Entry 3F9L (X-ray diffraction, 1.19 A resolution); this record covers chain A.

# Chain A
Protein: Lysozyme
Organism: Enterobacteria phage T4
Notes: EC 3.2.1.17
UniProtKB: P00720 (LYS_BPT4); residues 1-164 here = UniProt positions 1-164
Amino-acid sequence (164 residues; row label = number of the first residue in the row):
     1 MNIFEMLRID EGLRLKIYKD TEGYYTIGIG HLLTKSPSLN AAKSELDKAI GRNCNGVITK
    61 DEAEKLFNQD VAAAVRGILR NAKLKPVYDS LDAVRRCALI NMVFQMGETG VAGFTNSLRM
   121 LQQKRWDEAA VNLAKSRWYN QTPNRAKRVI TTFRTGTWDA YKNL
Unresolved in the structure: 163-164
Construct notes: engineered mutation Ala72 (Asp in P00720)
Metal / ion sites: Na+: Glu11, Tyr18; K+ near Ile58 (its only coordinating residue here)
UniProt features mapped onto this chain:
  - active site (Proton donor/acceptor): Glu11, Asp20
  - binding site (substrate): Leu32, Phe104, Ser117, Asn132
  - mutagenesis: Glu11 (E11A/F/H/M/N: Complete loss of enzymatic activity; E11N: Loss of 84% of enzymatic activity; E11Q: Complete loss of activity), Asp20 (D20A/N/S/T: Complete loss of enzymatic activity; D20C: Nearly no effet on specific enzymatic activity; D20E/Q: Loss of 99% of enzymatic activity), Thr26 (T26E: Complete loss of activity at neutral pH; covalently bound substrate; T26H: Facilitates transglycosylation more effectively than hydrolysis; covalently bound substrate), Gly30 (G30A: Almost complete loss of enzymatic activity; G30F: Almost complete loss of enzymatic activity. The enzyme is destabilized by 1.5 kcal/mol), Ser117 (S117F: 10-fold decrease in enzymatic activity; S117I: 500-fold decrease in enzymatic activity; S117V: 50-fold decrease in enzymatic activity), Asn132 (N132I: 5-fold decrease in enzymatic activity; N132M/F: 2-fold decrease in enzymatic activity)

# Overview
The Na+ site is built by Glu11 and Tyr18. UniProt lists active-site residues Glu11 and Asp20, 4
substrate-binding residues and 6 mutagenesis sites.
Chain A is Lysozyme (Enterobacteria phage T4); the structure, Evaulaution at Atomic Resolution of the Role of
Strain in Destabilizing the Temperature Sensitive T4 Lysozyme ..., was determined by X-ray diffraction
together with 3F8V, 3FA0 and 3FAD from the same study.
